PDB entry 6UU8 | X-ray diffraction, 4.40 A resolution (low resolution: residue-level contacts below are approximate; hydrogen-bond / salt-bridge calls are withheld) | chains CCC and DDD of the 9 polymer chains in the assembly

Chain CCC:
Protein: DNA-directed RNA polymerase subunit beta
From: Escherichia coli
Notes: EC 2.7.7.6
UniProtKB: P0A8V4 (RPOB_ECO57); residue numbers follow UniProt; this construct covers 1-1342
Amino-acid sequence (1342 residues; each row starts with the number of its first residue):
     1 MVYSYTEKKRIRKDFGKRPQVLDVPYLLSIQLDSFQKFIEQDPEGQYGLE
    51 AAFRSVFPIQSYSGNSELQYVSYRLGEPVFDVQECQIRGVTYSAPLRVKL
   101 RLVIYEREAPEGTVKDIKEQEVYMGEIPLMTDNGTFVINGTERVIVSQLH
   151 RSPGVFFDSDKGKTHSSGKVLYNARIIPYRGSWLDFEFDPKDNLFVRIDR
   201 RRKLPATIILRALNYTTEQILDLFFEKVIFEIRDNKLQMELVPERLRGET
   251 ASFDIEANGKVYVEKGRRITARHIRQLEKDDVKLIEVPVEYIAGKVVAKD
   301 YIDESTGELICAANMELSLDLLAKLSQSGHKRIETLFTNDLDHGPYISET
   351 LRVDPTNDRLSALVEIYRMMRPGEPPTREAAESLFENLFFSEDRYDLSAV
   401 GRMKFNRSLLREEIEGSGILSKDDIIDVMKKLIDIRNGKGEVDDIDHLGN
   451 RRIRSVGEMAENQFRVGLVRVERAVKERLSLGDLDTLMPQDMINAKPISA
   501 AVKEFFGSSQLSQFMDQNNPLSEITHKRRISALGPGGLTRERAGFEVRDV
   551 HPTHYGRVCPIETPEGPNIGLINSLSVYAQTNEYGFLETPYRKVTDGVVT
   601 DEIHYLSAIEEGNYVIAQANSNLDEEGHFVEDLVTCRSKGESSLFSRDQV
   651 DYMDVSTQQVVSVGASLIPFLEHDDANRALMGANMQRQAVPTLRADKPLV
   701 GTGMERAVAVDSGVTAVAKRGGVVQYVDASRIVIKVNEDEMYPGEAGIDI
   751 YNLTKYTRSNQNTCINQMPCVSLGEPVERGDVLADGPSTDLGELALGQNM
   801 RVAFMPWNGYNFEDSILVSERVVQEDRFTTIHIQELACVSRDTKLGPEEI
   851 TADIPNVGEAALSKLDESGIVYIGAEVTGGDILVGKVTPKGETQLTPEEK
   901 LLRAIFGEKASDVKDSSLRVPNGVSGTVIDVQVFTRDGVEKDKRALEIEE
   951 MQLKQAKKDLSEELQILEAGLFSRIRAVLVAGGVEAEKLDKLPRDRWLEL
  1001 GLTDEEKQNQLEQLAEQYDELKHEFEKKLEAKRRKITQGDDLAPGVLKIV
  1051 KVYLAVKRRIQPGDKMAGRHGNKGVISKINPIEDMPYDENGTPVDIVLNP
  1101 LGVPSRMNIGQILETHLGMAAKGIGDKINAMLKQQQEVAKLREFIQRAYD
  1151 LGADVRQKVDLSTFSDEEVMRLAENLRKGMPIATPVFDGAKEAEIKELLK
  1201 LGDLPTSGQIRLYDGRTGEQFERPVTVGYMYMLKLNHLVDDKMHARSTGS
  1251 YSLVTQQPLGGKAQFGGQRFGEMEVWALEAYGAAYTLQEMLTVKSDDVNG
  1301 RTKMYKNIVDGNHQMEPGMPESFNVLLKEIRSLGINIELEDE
Unresolved in the structure: 1
UniProt features mapped onto this chain:
  - modified residue (N6-acetyllysine): K1022, K1200

Chain DDD:
Protein: DNA-directed RNA polymerase subunit beta'
From: Escherichia coli
Notes: EC 2.7.7.6
UniProtKB: P0A8T7 (RPOC_ECOLI); numbering as in UniProt (aligned over 1-1407)
Amino-acid sequence (1407 residues; row label = number of the first residue in the row):
     1 MKDLLKFLKAQTKTEEFDAIKIALASPDMIRSWSFGEVKKPETINYRTFK
    51 PERDGLFCARIFGPVKDYECLCGKYKRLKHRGVICEKCGVEVTQTKVRRE
   101 RMGHIELASPTAHIWFLKSLPSRIGLLLDMPLRDIERVLYFESYVVIEGG
   151 MTNLERQQILTEEQYLDALEEFGDEFDAKMGAEAIQALLKSMDLEQECEQ
   201 LREELNETNSETKRKKLTKRIKLLEAFVQSGNKPEWMILTVLPVLPPDLR
   251 PLVPLDGGRFATSDLNDLYRRVINRNNRLKRLLDLAAPDIIVRNEKRMLQ
   301 EAVDALLDNGRRGRAITGSNKRPLKSLADMIKGKQGRFRQNLLGKRVDYS
   351 GRSVITVGPYLRLHQCGLPKKMALELFKPFIYGKLELRGLATTIKAAKKM
   401 VEREEAVVWDILDEVIREHPVLLNRAPTLHRLGIQAFEPVLIEGKAIQLH
   451 PLVCAAYNADFDGDQMAVHVPLTLEAQLEARALMMSTNNILSPANGEPII
   501 VPSQDVVLGLYYMTRDCVNAKGEGMVLTGPKEAERLYRSGLASLHARVKV
   551 RITEYEKDANGELVAKTSLKDTTVGRAILWMIVPKGLPYSIVNQALGKKA
   601 ISKMLNTCYRILGLKPTVIFADQIMYTGFAYAARSGASVGIDDMVIPEKK
   651 HEIISEAEAEVAEIQEQFQSGLVTAGERYNKVIDIWAAANDRVSKAMMDN
   701 LQTETVINRDGQEEKQVSFNSIYMMADSGARGSAAQIRQLAGMRGLMAKP
   751 DGSIIETPITANFREGLNVLQYFISTHGARKGLADTALKTANSGYLTRRL
   801 VDVAQDLVVTEDDCGTHEGIMMTPVIEGGDVKEPLRDRVLGRVTAEDVLK
   851 PGTADILVPRNTLLHEQWCDLLEENSVDAVKVRSVVSCDTDFGVCAHCYG
   901 RDLARGHIINKGEAIGVIAAQSIGEPGTQLTMRTFHIGGAASRAAAESSI
   951 QVKNKGSIKLSNVKSVVNSSGKLVITSRNTELKLIDEFGRTKESYKVPYG
  1001 AVLAKGDGEQVAGGETVANWDPHTMPVITEVSGFVRFTDMIDGQTITRQT
  1051 DELTGLSSLVVLDSAERTAGGKDLRPALKIVDAQGNDVLIPGTDMPAQYF
  1101 LPGKAIVQLEDGVQISSGDTLARIPQESGGTKDITGGLPRVADLFEARRP
  1151 KEPAILAEISGIVSFGKETKGKRRLVITPVDGSDPYEEMIPKWRQLNVFE
  1201 GERVERGDVISDGPEAPHDILRLRGVHAVTRYIVNEVQDVYRLQGVKIND
  1251 KHIEVIVRQMLRKATIVNAGSSDFLEGEQVEYSRVKIANRELEANGKVGA
  1301 TYSRDLLGITKASLATESFISAASFQETTRVLTEAAVAGKRDELRGLKEN
  1351 VIVGRLIPAGTGYAYHQDRMRRRAAGEAPAAPQVTAEDASASLAELLNAG
  1401 LGGSDNE
Unresolved in the structure: 1-14, 1377-1407
Bound ions: Zn2+ site 1: C72, C85, C88; Mg2+: D460, D462 (shared with 1 residue of chain 333); Zn2+ site 2: C814, C898
Ligand contacts: diphosphate (DPO): R731, R933, H936, I937
UniProt features mapped onto this chain:
  - binding site (Zn(2+)): C70, C72, C85, C88, C814, C888, C895, C898
  - binding site (Mg(2+)): D460, D462, D464
  - modified residue: K983 (N6-acetyllysine)
  - mutagenesis: Q504 (Q504P: Resistant to antibiotics salinamide A and B), N690 (N690D: Resistant to antibiotics salinamide A and B), M697 (M697V: Resistant to antibiotics salinamide A and B), A735 (A735T: Resistant to antibiotics salinamide A and B), R738 (R738C/H/P/S: Resistant to antibiotics salinamide A and B), A748 (A748E: Resistant to antibiotics salinamide A and B), P758 (P758S/T: Resistant to antibiotics salinamide A and B), F763 (F763C: Resistant to antibiotics salinamide A and B), S775 (S775A: Resistant to antibiotics salinamide A and B), A779 (A779T/V: Resistant to antibiotics salinamide A and B), R780 (R780C: Resistant to antibiotics salinamide A and B), G782 (G782A/C: Resistant to antibiotics salinamide A and B), 1 further mutagenesis entry in UniProt

How chain CCC and chain DDD interact:
Residue-residue contacts - 338 pairs, chain CCC then chain DDD:
  S166(CCC) with K1151(DDD)
  S167(CCC) with S1064(DDD); A1065(DDD); K1072(DDD)
  G168(CCC) with A1065(DDD)
  K169(CCC) with A1065(DDD)
  D340(CCC) with T1068(DDD)
  F545(CCC) with K781(DDD); L788(DDD)
  R548(CCC) with R780(DDD); L788(DDD)
  D549(CCC) with P750(DDD); R780(DDD); K781(DDD)
  V550(CCC) with F773(DDD); T776(DDD); H777(DDD); R780(DDD)
  H551(CCC) with F773(DDD)
  P552(CCC) with F773(DDD)
  Y555(CCC) with F773(DDD)
  P560(CCC) with F773(DDD); T776(DDD); R780(DDD)
  I561(CCC) with Y772(DDD); T776(DDD)
  T563(CCC) with R780(DDD)
  E565(CCC) with L783(DDD)
  G566(CCC) with A787(DDD)
  I569(CCC) with L783(DDD); A784(DDD)
  Q618(CCC) with V769(DDD); L770(DDD)
  S642(CCC) with L770(DDD)
  T657(CCC) with V769(DDD)
  V660(CCC) with V769(DDD); F773(DDD)
  L671(CCC) with Y772(DDD)
  E672(CCC) with F763(DDD); L767(DDD)
  H673(CCC) with F763(DDD); R764(DDD); G766(DDD)
  D674(CCC) with F763(DDD); Y772(DDD)
  D675(CCC) with F763(DDD); Y772(DDD)
  A676(CCC) with Y772(DDD); S775(DDD)
  N677(CCC) with A779(DDD); H936(DDD)
  A679(CCC) with Y772(DDD)
  L680(CCC) with L783(DDD)
  F804(CCC) with A637(DDD); S638(DDD)
  M805(CCC) with A637(DDD)
  P806(CCC) with D505(DDD); L508(DDD); A637(DDD)
  W807(CCC) with D505(DDD)
  N808(CCC) with P359(DDD); F629(DDD); A633(DDD)
  G809(CCC) with V357(DDD); P359(DDD); D505(DDD); F629(DDD)
  N811(CCC) with D505(DDD)
  F812(CCC) with V357(DDD); F461(DDD); S503(DDD); Q504(DDD)
  E813(CCC) with A459(DDD); D460(DDD); F461(DDD); Q504(DDD); R731(DDD)
  D814(CCC) with D460(DDD)
  S815(CCC) with V357(DDD)
  R841(CCC) with D256(DDD); G257(DDD)
  Q894(CCC) with E69(DDD); K76(DDD)
  G1063(CCC) with V354(DDD)
  K1065(CCC) with D462(DDD)
  K1073(CCC) with D462(DDD)
  V1075(CCC) with T356(DDD); F461(DDD); D462(DDD); G463(DDD)
  I1076(CCC) with T356(DDD)
  S1077(CCC) with T356(DDD)
  N1099(CCC) with Q504(DDD); D505(DDD)
  P1100(CCC) with A637(DDD); V639(DDD); M725(DDD)
  L1101(CCC) with Q504(DDD); A730(DDD); R731(DDD)
  G1102(CCC) with R731(DDD)
  P1104(CCC) with M725(DDD); Q736(DDD)
  S1105(CCC) with R731(DDD); Q736(DDD)
  R1106(CCC) with D460(DDD); R731(DDD)
  M1107(CCC) with Q736(DDD); Q739(DDD); F763(DDD)
  I1109(CCC) with L740(DDD)
  I1112(CCC) with V639(DDD)
  L1113(CCC) with I641(DDD)
  H1116(CCC) with G640(DDD); I641(DDD)
  F1187(CCC) with L767(DDD); N768(DDD); V769(DDD); Y772(DDD)
  E1192(CCC) with I641(DDD); D642(DDD); R764(DDD)
  K1196(CCC) with D642(DDD)
  Q1209(CCC) with S638(DDD); G640(DDD)
  E1219(CCC) with R634(DDD)
  F1221(CCC) with A633(DDD); R634(DDD); S635(DDD); G636(DDD)
  E1222(CCC) with Y512(DDD); Y537(DDD); R634(DDD); S635(DDD)
  R1223(CCC) with S635(DDD); G636(DDD); A637(DDD); F719(DDD); S721(DDD); M724(DDD)
  P1224(CCC) with G636(DDD); S638(DDD)
  V1225(CCC) with G636(DDD); S638(DDD)
  T1226(CCC) with S638(DDD); V639(DDD); G640(DDD)
  V1239(CCC) with K445(DDD)
  D1240(CCC) with K445(DDD)
  K1242(CCC) with Q465(DDD)
  M1243(CCC) with R352(DDD); M372(DDD); K445(DDD)
  H1244(CCC) with G351(DDD); R352(DDD)
  A1245(CCC) with G351(DDD); M372(DDD); E375(DDD)
  R1246(CCC) with D348(DDD); Y349(DDD); S350(DDD); L376(DDD)
  S1247(CCC) with D348(DDD); Y349(DDD); E375(DDD); L376(DDD); K378(DDD)
  T1248(CCC) with D348(DDD); Y349(DDD)
  Y1251(CCC) with D348(DDD)
  L1253(CCC) with R99(DDD); P251(DDD)
  V1254(CCC) with R99(DDD); R337(DDD)
  T1255(CCC) with N341(DDD)
  Q1256(CCC) with R99(DDD)
  Q1257(CCC) with N341(DDD); K345(DDD); R346(DDD)
  P1258(CCC) with R346(DDD); V347(DDD)
  L1259(CCC) with R346(DDD)
  G1260(CCC) with R346(DDD)
  G1267(CCC) with R346(DDD); V347(DDD); S350(DDD)
  Q1268(CCC) with R346(DDD); V347(DDD); S350(DDD); G351(DDD); R352(DDD)
  R1269(CCC) with R339(DDD); Q340(DDD); G344(DDD); K345(DDD); R346(DDD)
  F1270(CCC) with G344(DDD); K345(DDD); V347(DDD); H469(DDD)
  E1272(CCC) with R339(DDD); L343(DDD); R798(DDD)
  M1273(CCC) with T428(DDD)
  E1274(CCC) with N424(DDD); T428(DDD); I434(DDD)
  V1275(CCC) with L343(DDD)
  W1276(CCC) with R798(DDD); V801(DDD); V917(DDD); Q921(DDD); K1348(DDD)
  A1277(CCC) with T428(DDD); R431(DDD); I434(DDD); Q921(DDD)
  L1278(CCC) with M484(DDD)
  E1279(CCC) with A914(DDD); L1347(DDD)
  A1280(CCC) with R431(DDD); E913(DDD); I918(DDD)
  Y1281(CCC) with R431(DDD); L432(DDD); I434(DDD); M484(DDD); N489(DDD)
  G1282(CCC) with L483(DDD); A1359(DDD); G1360(DDD); T1361(DDD)
  A1283(CCC) with E479(DDD); M484(DDD); I1357(DDD)
  A1284(CCC) with E479(DDD); L1356(DDD); I1357(DDD); T1361(DDD); G1362(DDD)
  Y1285(CCC) with E475(DDD); E479(DDD); T1361(DDD)
  T1286(CCC) with L422(DDD); A476(DDD); E479(DDD)
  L1287(CCC) with V1351(DDD); I1357(DDD)
  Q1288(CCC) with G1354(DDD); R1355(DDD); L1356(DDD)
  E1289(CCC) with P471(DDD); L472(DDD); T473(DDD); A476(DDD)
  M1290(CCC) with K345(DDD); V347(DDD); H469(DDD)
  L1291(CCC) with K345(DDD); V1351(DDD)
  V1293(CCC) with D348(DDD)
  K1294(CCC) with V347(DDD); D348(DDD); V470(DDD); L472(DDD)
  S1295(CCC) with K345(DDD); R346(DDD); V347(DDD)
  D1296(CCC) with K345(DDD)
  M1304(CCC) with L472(DDD)
  Y1305(CCC) with Y349(DDD); Y382(DDD)
  I1308(CCC) with P379(DDD); F380(DDD); L472(DDD)
  V1309(CCC) with P379(DDD); Y382(DDD); G383(DDD)
  H1313(CCC) with F380(DDD); L472(DDD); T473(DDD); L474(DDD); Q477(DDD)
  Q1314(CCC) with T473(DDD)
  M1315(CCC) with T473(DDD)
  M1319(CCC) with E15(DDD); F17(DDD); V1353(DDD)
  P1320(CCC) with K345(DDD); V1353(DDD); G1354(DDD)
  E1321(CCC) with R99(DDD)
  S1322(CCC) with N341(DDD); L342(DDD)
  F1323(CCC) with I20(DDD)
  V1325(CCC) with L249(DDD); R337(DDD)
  L1326(CCC) with F338(DDD)
  K1328(CCC) with E100(DDD); L249(DDD)
  E1329(CCC) with M330(DDD); R337(DDD)
  I1330(CCC) with I331(DDD)
  R1331(CCC) with W33(DDD); P243(DDD)
  S1332(CCC) with M102(DDD); P243(DDD); L245(DDD); L327(DDD)
  L1333(CCC) with H113(DDD); W115(DDD); L307(DDD); L327(DDD)
  G1334(CCC) with A25(DDD)
  I1335(CCC) with I22(DDD); A23(DDD); W115(DDD)
  N1336(CCC) with K21(DDD); I22(DDD); A23(DDD); A25(DDD); M29(DDD); W33(DDD)
  I1337(CCC) with I20(DDD); K21(DDD)
  E1338(CCC) with I20(DDD); K21(DDD)
  L1339(CCC) with F17(DDD); A19(DDD)
  E1340(CCC) with F17(DDD); D18(DDD); A19(DDD); K21(DDD); R1341(DDD)
  D1341(CCC) with E15(DDD); F17(DDD); D18(DDD)
  E1342(CCC) with D18(DDD)
Other interface residues (no listed pair), chain CCC (166 interface residues in all): R267, R268, H554, C559, E562, N573, R637, Y810, K844, Q1061, P1062, G1074, Q1220, F1265, G1271, T1292, N1312, G1318
Other interface residues (no listed pair), chain DDD (187 interface residues in all): E16, L24, R47, F49, V244, D248, V253, Y269, A328, S353, I355, Y360, P369, K371, I394, Q435, A446, P451, C454, A467, A630, A632, D643, M644, G732, R744, E765, D785, K789, G938, R1048, A1336, I1352

Summary:
166 residues of chain CCC face 187 of chain DDD across their interface. Bound to chain DDD: diphosphate. The
Zn2+ site 1 is built by C72(DDD), C85(DDD) and C88(DDD). From UniProt: 8 Zn2+-binding residues, 3 Mg2+-binding
residues and 13 mutagenesis sites on chain DDD.
Chain CCC is DNA-directed RNA polymerase subunit beta and chain DDD is DNA-directed RNA polymerase subunit
beta', both from Escherichia coli; the structure, E. coli mutant sigma-S transcription initiation complex with
a 7-nt RNA ("Fresh" mutant crystal soaked with ..., was determined by X-ray diffraction (same publication as
6UTV, 6UTW, 6UTX, 6UTY, 6UTZ, 6UU0 and 11 further entries).
